PDB entry 6UTY | X-ray diffraction, 4.15 A resolution (low resolution: residue-level contacts below are approximate; hydrogen-bond / salt-bridge calls are withheld) | chains FFF and 111 of the 8 polymer chains in the assembly

Chain FFF:
Name: RNA polymerase sigma factor RpoS
Organism: Escherichia coli (strain K12)
UniProt: P13445 (RPOS_ECOLI); residue numbers follow UniProt; this construct covers 1-328
Chain sequence (336 residues; row label = number of the first residue in the row):
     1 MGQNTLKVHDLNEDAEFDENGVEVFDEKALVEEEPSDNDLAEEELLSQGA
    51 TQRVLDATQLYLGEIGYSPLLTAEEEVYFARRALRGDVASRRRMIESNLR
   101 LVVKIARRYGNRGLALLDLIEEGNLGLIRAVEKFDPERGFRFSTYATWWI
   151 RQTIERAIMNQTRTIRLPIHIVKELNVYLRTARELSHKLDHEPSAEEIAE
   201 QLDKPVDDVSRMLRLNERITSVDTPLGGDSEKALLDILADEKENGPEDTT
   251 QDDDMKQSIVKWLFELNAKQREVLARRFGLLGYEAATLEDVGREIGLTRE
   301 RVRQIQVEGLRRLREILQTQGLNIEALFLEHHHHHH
Disordered / not traced: 1-52, 330-336
Sequence notes: conflict Gly2 (Ser in P13445), Glu33 (Gln in P13445); expression tag (329-336)
Curated features (UniProtKB/Swiss-Prot):
  - DNA-binding region: Leu288 to Val307 (H-T-H motif)
  - region: Asp56 to Ala89 (Sigma-70 factor domain-1)
  - motif: Asp118 to Glu121 (Interaction with polymerase core subunit RpoC)
  - mutagenesis: Lys173 (K173E: Eliminates RpoS proteolysis. Lack of interaction with RssB), Glu174 (E174T: 2-fold increase in RpoS half-life. Does not affect interaction with RssB), Val177 (V177K: 3-fold increase in RpoS half-life), Tyr178 (Y178L: Does not affect RpoS half-life)

Chain 111:
Molecule: Synthetic DNA 50-MER (promoter non-template strand)
Sequence (50 nucleotides; row label = number of the first residue in the row):
    10 ACCTTGACATCCCACCTCACGTATGCTATAATGTGTGCAGTCTGACGCGG
Disordered / not traced: 10-27

Chain FFF / chain 111 interface:
Residue-residue contacts (44):
  Gln59(FFF) - DT43(111)
  Leu62(FFF) - DG42(111)
  Leu62(FFF) - DT43(111)
  Gly63(FFF) - DG42(111)
  Gly66(FFF) - DG42(111)
  Tyr67(FFF) - DG42(111)
  Leu70(FFF) - DT41(111)
  Glu76(FFF) - DT41(111)
  Ser97(FFF) - DT41(111)
  Asn98(FFF) - DT41(111)
  Arg100(FFF) - DT41(111)
  Arg100(FFF) - DG42(111)
  Leu101(FFF) - DT41(111)
  Val103(FFF) - DT43(111)
  Lys104(FFF) - DG42(111)
  Arg107(FFF) - DT43(111)
  Arg107(FFF) - DG44(111)
  Arg129(FFF) - DG34(111)
  Lys133(FFF) - DC35(111)
  Phe134(FFF) - DA37(111)
  Asp135(FFF) - DA37(111)
  Arg138(FFF) - DA37(111)
  Arg141(FFF) - DA39(111)
  Arg141(FFF) - DA40(111)
  Arg141(FFF) - DT41(111)
  Ser143(FFF) - DA39(111)
  Ser143(FFF) - DA40(111)
  Ser143(FFF) - DT41(111)
  Thr144(FFF) - DT38(111)
  Thr144(FFF) - DA39(111)
  Thr144(FFF) - DA40(111)
  Tyr145(FFF) - DT36(111)
  Tyr145(FFF) - DA37(111)
  Thr147(FFF) - DA40(111)
  Trp148(FFF) - DT36(111)
  Trp149(FFF) - DC35(111)
  Trp149(FFF) - DT36(111)
  Gln152(FFF) - DC35(111)
  Gln152(FFF) - DT36(111)
  Arg156(FFF) - DT33(111)
  Arg156(FFF) - DG34(111)
  Arg156(FFF) - DC35(111)
  His170(FFF) - DT31(111)
  His170(FFF) - DA32(111)
Also at the interface, not in a pair above, chain FFF (36 interface residues in all): Thr58, Ile65, Leu71, Phe140, Arg166, Pro168, Ile171

In short:
Chain FFF and chain 111 form an interface of 36 and 14 residues respectively. Curated annotation (UniProt)
lists 4 mutagenesis sites on chain FFF.
Chain FFF is RNA polymerase sigma factor RpoS (Escherichia coli (strain K12)) and chain 111 is Synthetic DNA
50-MER (promoter non-template strand); the structure, E. coli sigma-S transcription initiation complex with a
mismatching CTP ("Old" crystal soaked with CTP for ..., was determined by X-ray diffraction together with
6UTV, 6UTW, 6UTX, 6UTZ, 6UU0, 6UU1 and 11 further entries from the same study.
